8U84 - chains K3 and B3 of the 20 polymer chains in the assembly; structure by electron microscopy, 3.88 A resolution.

== Chain K3 ==
Name: BTB/POZ domain-containing protein KCTD5
Organism: Homo sapiens
UniProt: Q9NXV2 (KCTD5_HUMAN); residue numbers follow UniProt; this construct covers 1-234
Sequence (234 residues; numbered 1 to 234; the number before each row is that of its first residue):
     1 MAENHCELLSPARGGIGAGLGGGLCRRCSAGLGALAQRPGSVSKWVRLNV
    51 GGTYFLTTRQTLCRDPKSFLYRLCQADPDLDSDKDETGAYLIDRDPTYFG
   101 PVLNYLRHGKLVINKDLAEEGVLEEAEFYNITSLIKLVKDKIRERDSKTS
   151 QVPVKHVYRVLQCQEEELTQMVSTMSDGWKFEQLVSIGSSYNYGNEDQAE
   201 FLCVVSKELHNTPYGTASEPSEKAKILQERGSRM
Unresolved in the structure: 1-39, 234
UniProt features mapped onto this chain:
  - modified residue: Ala2 (N-acetylalanine), Ser10 (Phosphoserine)
What the authors report for this chain:
  - mutagenesis - F128A, L161R: abolished catalytic activity (ubiquitylation activity)
  - mutagenesis - L209*: decreased catalytic activity (activity)
  - mutagenesis - F128A: unchanged binding to Gbeta 
  - mutagenesis - L161R: abolished catalytic activity with Guanine nucleotide-binding protein G(I)/G(S)/G(T) subunit beta-1 (chain B3)
  - mutagenesis - L209* (10-fold): decreased binding to Guanine nucleotide-binding protein G(I)/G(S)/G(T) subunit beta-1 (chain B3)
  - mutagenesis - L209*: decreased catalytic activity with Guanine nucleotide-binding protein G(I)/G(S)/G(T) subunit beta-1 (chain B3)

== Chain B3 ==
Name: Guanine nucleotide-binding protein G(I)/G(S)/G(T) subunit beta-1
Organism: Homo sapiens
UniProt: P62873 (GBB1_HUMAN); numbering as in UniProt (aligned over 1-340)
Sequence (340 residues; row label = number of the first residue in the row):
     1 MSELDQLRQEAEQLKNQIRDARKACADATLSQITNNIDPVGRIQMRTRRT
    51 LRGHLAKIYAMHWGTDSRLLVSASQDGKLIIWDSYTTNKVHAIPLRSSWV
   101 MTCAYAPSGNYVACGGLDNICSIYNLKTREGNVRVSRELAGHTGYLSCCR
   151 FLDDNQIVTSSGDTTCALWDIETGQQTTTFTGHTGDVMSLSLAPDTRLFV
   201 SGACDASAKLWDVREGMCRQTFTGHESDINAICFFPNGNAFATGSDDATC
   251 RLFDLRADQELMTYSHDNIICGITSVSFSKSGRLLLAGYDDFNCNVWDAL
   301 KADRAGVLAGHDNRVSCLGVTDDGMAVATGSWDSFLKIWN
Unresolved in the structure: 1
UniProt features mapped onto this chain:
  - modified residue: Ser2 (N-acetylserine), His266 (Phosphohistidine)
  - natural variant: Leu30 (L30F: In MRD42; uncertain significance), Arg52 (R52G: In MRD42), Gly64 (G64V: In MRD42), Asp76 (D76E: In MRD42; D76G: In MRD42), Gly77 (G77S: In MRD42), Lys78 (K78R: In MRD42), Ile80 (I80N: In MRD42; I80T: In MRD42), His91 (H91R: In MRD42; uncertain significance), Ala92 (A92T: In MRD42), Pro94 (P94S: In MRD42), Leu95 (L95P: In MRD42), Arg96 (R96L: In MRD42), 5 further natural variant entries in UniProt
What the authors report for this chain:
  - mutagenesis - K78E, K89E, A92D: abolished catalytic activity (ubiquitylation activity)
  - post-translational modification sites: Lys23
  - mutagenesis - K78E, K89E, A92D: abolished catalytic activity with BTB/POZ domain-containing protein KCTD5 (chain K3)

== Interface between chain K3 and chain B3 ==
Contacting residue pairs - 41 pairs, chain K3 then chain B3:
  Arg159(K3) with Asp76(B3), hydrogen bond (side chain-backbone); Gly77(B3), hydrogen bond (side chain-backbone); Pro94(B3); Leu95(B3), hydrogen bond (side chain-backbone); Arg96(B3); Ser97(B3); Ser98(B3)
  Val160(K3) with Lys78(B3)
  Gln162(K3) with Gly53(B3); Lys89(B3)
  Glu167(K3) with Thr87(B3); Asn88(B3), hydrogen bond; Lys89(B3), salt bridge
  Thr174(K3) with Gly131(B3); Asn132(B3); Val133(B3)
  Met175(K3) with Asn132(B3), hydrogen bond (backbone-side chain)
  Ser176(K3) with Ile93(B3); Val133(B3), hydrogen bond (side chain-backbone)
  Asp177(K3) with Asn132(B3), hydrogen bond; Arg134(B3)
  Trp179(K3) with Pro94(B3); Leu95(B3); Arg96(B3)
  Gln198(K3) with Arg52(B3)
  Lys207(K3) with Arg96(B3)
  Leu209(K3) with Arg96(B3)
  Ser218(K3) with Asn119(B3), hydrogen bond
  Ser221(K3) with Asp163(B3); Asp186(B3)
  Lys223(K3) with Tyr145(B3); Asp186(B3); Asp228(B3), salt bridge; Asn230(B3)
  Gln228(K3) with Trp99(B3); Leu117(B3)
  Arg230(K3) with Arg314(B3); Trp332(B3)
  Gly231(K3) with Lys57(B3); Tyr59(B3); Trp332(B3)
Also at the interface, not in a pair above, chain K3 (25 interface residues in all): Val157, Leu161, Gln164, Ser190, Val205, Ala224, Leu227
Also at the interface, not in a pair above, chain B3 (33 interface residues in all): His91, Ala92, Ile229
Interface features reported in the paper:
  - hot spots on chain K3 (mutagenesis) - L161R: abolished binding to Guanine nucleotide-binding protein G(I)/G(S)/G(T) subunit beta-1 (chain B3)
  - hot spots on chain B3 (mutagenesis) - K78E, K89E, A92D: abolished binding to BTB/POZ domain-containing protein KCTD5 (chain K3)

== Summary ==
25 residues of chain K3 and 33 residues of chain B3 are in contact; the contacts include 8 hydrogen bonds and
2 salt bridges. Polar pairs include Glu167(K3)-Lys89(B3), Lys223(K3)-Asp228(B3) and Arg159(K3)-Asp76(B3). From
the paper: K78E, K89E and A92D of chain B3 abolish catalytic activity (ubiquitylation activity); a
modification site at Lys23(B3); 6 substitutions were tested in all.
Here chain K3 is BTB/POZ domain-containing protein KCTD5 and chain B3 is Guanine nucleotide-binding protein
G(I)/G(S)/G(T) subunit beta-1, both from Homo sapiens. Entry 8U84 (KCTD5/Cullin3/Gbeta1gamma2 Complex: State D
From Composite RELION Multi-body Refinement Map) was determined by electron microscopy together with 8U7Z,
8U80, 8U81, 8U82 and 8U83 from the same study.
